Entry 4A3J (X-ray diffraction, 3.70 A resolution); this record covers chains B and C of the 15 polymer chains in the assembly.

== Chain B ==
Name: DNA-directed RNA polymerase II subunit RPB2
Source organism: Saccharomyces cerevisiae
Notes: EC 2.7.7.6
UniProt: P08518 (RPB2_YEAST); residue numbers follow UniProt; this construct covers 1-1224
Amino-acid sequence (1224 residues; numbered 1 to 1224; the number before each row is that of its first residue):
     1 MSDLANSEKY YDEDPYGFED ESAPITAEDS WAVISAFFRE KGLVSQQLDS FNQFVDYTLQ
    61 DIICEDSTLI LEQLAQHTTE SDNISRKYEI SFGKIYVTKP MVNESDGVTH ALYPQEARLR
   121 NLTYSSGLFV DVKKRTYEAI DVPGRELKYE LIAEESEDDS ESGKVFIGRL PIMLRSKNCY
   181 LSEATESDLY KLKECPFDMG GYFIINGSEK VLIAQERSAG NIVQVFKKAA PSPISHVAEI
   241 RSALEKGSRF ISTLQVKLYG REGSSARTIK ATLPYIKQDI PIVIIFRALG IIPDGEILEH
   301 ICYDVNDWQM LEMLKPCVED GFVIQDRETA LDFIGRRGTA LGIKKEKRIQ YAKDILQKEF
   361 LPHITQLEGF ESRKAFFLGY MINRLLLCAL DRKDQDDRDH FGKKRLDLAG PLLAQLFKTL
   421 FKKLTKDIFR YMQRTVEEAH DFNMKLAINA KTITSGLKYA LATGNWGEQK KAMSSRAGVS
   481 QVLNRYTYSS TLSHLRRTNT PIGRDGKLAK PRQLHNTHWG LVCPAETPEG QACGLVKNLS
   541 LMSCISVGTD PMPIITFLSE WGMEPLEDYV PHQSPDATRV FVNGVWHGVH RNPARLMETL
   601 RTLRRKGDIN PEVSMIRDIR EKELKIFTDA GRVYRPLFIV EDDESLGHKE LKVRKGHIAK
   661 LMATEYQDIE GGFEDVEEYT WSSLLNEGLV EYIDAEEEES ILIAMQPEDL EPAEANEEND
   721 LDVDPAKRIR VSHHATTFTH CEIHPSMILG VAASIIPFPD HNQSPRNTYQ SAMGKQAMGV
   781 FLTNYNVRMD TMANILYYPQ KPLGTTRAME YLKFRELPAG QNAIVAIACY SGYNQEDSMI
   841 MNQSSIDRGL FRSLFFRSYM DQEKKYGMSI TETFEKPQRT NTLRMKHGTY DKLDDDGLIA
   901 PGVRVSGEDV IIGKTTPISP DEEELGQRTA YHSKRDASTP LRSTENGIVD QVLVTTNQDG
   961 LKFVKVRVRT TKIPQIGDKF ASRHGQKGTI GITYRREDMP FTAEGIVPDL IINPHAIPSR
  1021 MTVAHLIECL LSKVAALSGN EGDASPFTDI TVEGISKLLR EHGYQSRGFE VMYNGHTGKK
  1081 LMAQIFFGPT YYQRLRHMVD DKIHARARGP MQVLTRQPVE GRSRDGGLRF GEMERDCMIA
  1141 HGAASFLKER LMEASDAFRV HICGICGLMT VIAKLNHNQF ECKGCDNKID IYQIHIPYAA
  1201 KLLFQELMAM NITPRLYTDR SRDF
Disordered / not traced: 1-19, 71-89, 135-163, 438-445, 503-508, 669-677, 716-721, 920-932
Metal / ion sites: Zn2+: Cys1163, Cys1166, Cys1182, Cys1185
Residues lining bound ligands: phosphomethylphosphonic acid guanylate ester (G2P): Arg766, Tyr769, Asp837, Lys987, Ser1019, Arg1020

== Chain C ==
Name: DNA-directed RNA polymerase II subunit RPB3
Source organism: Saccharomyces cerevisiae
UniProt: P16370 (RPB3_YEAST); numbering as in UniProt (aligned over 1-318)
Amino-acid sequence (318 residues; numbered 1 to 318; the number before each row is that of its first residue):
     1 MSEEGPQVKI REASKDNVDF ILSNVDLAMA NSLRRVMIAE IPTLAIDSVE VETNTTVLAD
    61 EFIAHRLGLI PLQSMDIEQL EYSRDCFCED HCDKCSVVLT LQAFGESEST TNVYSKDLVI
   121 VSNLMGRNIG HPIIQDKEGN GVLICKLRKG QELKLTCVAK KGIAKEHAKW GPAAAIEFEY
   181 DPWNKLKHTD YWYEQDSAKE WPQSKNCEYE DPPNEGDPFD YKAQADTFYM NVESVGSIPV
   241 DQVVVRGIDT LQKKVASILL ALTQMDQDKV NFASGDNNTA SNMLGSNEDV MMTGAEQDPY
   301 SNASQMGNTG SGGYDNAW
Disordered / not traced: 1-2, 269-318
Metal / ion sites: Zn2+: Cys86, Cys88, Cys92, Cys95
UniProt features mapped onto this chain:
  - binding site (Zn(2+)): Cys86, Cys88, Cys92, Cys95
  - modified residue: Ser2 (N-acetylserine)

== Chain B / chain C interface ==
Pairs across the interface - 87 pairs, chain B then chain C:
  Asn786(B) - Val57(C)
  Tyr797(B) - Glu61(C)
  Tyr797(B) - Phe62(C)
  Tyr798(B) - Phe62(C)
  Tyr798(B) - His65(C)
  Tyr798(B) - Arg66(C)  hydrogen bond
  Ser844(B) - Ala168(C)
  Asp847(B) - His65(C)  hydrogen bond (backbone-side chain)
  Asp847(B) - His167(C)  salt bridge
  Asp847(B) - Ala168(C)  hydrogen bond (side chain-backbone)
  Arg848(B) - His65(C)
  Arg848(B) - Leu69(C)
  Arg848(B) - Ala168(C)
  Gly849(B) - His65(C)
  Arg852(B) - His65(C)
  Arg852(B) - His167(C)
  Ile948(B) - Glu61(C)
  Arg969(B) - Ala59(C)
  Arg969(B) - Asp60(C)  salt bridge
  Arg969(B) - Glu61(C)  salt bridge
  Thr970(B) - Glu61(C)
  Thr971(B) - Glu61(C)  hydrogen bond
  Arg995(B) - Ala164(C)
  Arg995(B) - Lys165(C)
  Arg996(B) - Arg34(C)
  Arg996(B) - Ile38(C)
  Arg996(B) - Ala173(C)
  Arg996(B) - Ala174(C)  hydrogen bond (side chain-backbone)
  Glu997(B) - Arg34(C)  hydrogen bond (backbone-side chain)
  Glu997(B) - Arg35(C)
  Glu997(B) - Ile38(C)
  Glu997(B) - Ala39(C)
  Asp998(B) - Arg35(C)  salt bridge
  Met999(B) - Arg34(C)
  Phe1001(B) - Arg34(C)
  Phe1001(B) - Phe178(C)  hydrophobic
  Ala1003(B) - Glu177(C)
  Ala1003(B) - Phe178(C)  hydrogen bond (backbone-backbone)
  Ala1003(B) - Glu179(C)
  Glu1004(B) - Glu177(C)
  Gly1005(B) - Ala175(C)
  Gly1005(B) - Ile176(C)
  Arg1060(B) - Lys199(C)  hydrogen bond (side chain-backbone)
  Arg1060(B) - Glu200(C)
  Arg1060(B) - Pro202(C)
  Gly1063(B) - Pro202(C)
  Gln1065(B) - Glu200(C)  hydrogen bond (side chain-backbone)
  Gln1065(B) - Trp201(C)
  Gln1065(B) - Pro202(C)
  Arg1067(B) - Glu194(C)  salt bridge
  Phe1069(B) - Trp192(C)  hydrophobic
  Phe1069(B) - Trp201(C)
  Glu1070(B) - Trp201(C)
  Val1071(B) - Thr189(C)
  Val1071(B) - Tyr191(C)  hydrophobic
  Val1071(B) - Trp201(C)  hydrophobic
  Tyr1073(B) - Phe178(C)
  Tyr1073(B) - Glu179(C)
  Tyr1073(B) - Tyr180(C)  hydrophobic
  Gly1075(B) - Asn31(C)
  Gly1075(B) - Arg34(C)  hydrogen bond (backbone-side chain)
  Gly1075(B) - Arg35(C)  hydrogen bond (backbone-side chain)
  His1076(B) - Asn31(C)  hydrogen bond (backbone-side chain)
  His1076(B) - Arg35(C)
  Thr1077(B) - Leu27(C)
  Thr1077(B) - Asn31(C)  hydrogen bond (backbone-side chain)
  Gly1078(B) - Leu27(C)
  Gly1078(B) - Asn31(C)
  Gly1078(B) - Phe178(C)
  Gly1078(B) - Tyr180(C)
  Lys1079(B) - Leu27(C)
  Lys1079(B) - Tyr180(C)
  Lys1079(B) - His188(C)
  Lys1080(B) - Tyr180(C)  hydrogen bond (backbone-side chain)
  Lys1080(B) - Asp181(C)  salt bridge
  Lys1080(B) - Asn184(C)
  Lys1080(B) - His188(C)
  Leu1081(B) - Thr189(C)  hydrogen bond (backbone-side chain)
  Met1082(B) - Lys187(C)
  Met1082(B) - His188(C)
  Met1082(B) - Thr189(C)
  Met1082(B) - Asp190(C)  hydrogen bond (backbone-backbone)
  Gln1084(B) - Thr189(C)  hydrogen bond
  Gln1084(B) - Asp190(C)  hydrogen bond (side chain-backbone)
  Gln1084(B) - Tyr191(C)
  Gln1084(B) - Trp192(C)
  Gln1084(B) - Trp201(C)
Also at the interface, not in a pair above, chain B (42 interface residues in all): Tyr785, Leu854, Tyr1064, Asn1074
Also at the interface, not in a pair above, chain C (40 interface residues in all): Ala28

== Overview ==
The interface between chain B and chain C involves 42 residues on one side and 40 on the other; the contacts
include 18 hydrogen bonds and 6 salt bridges. Among the polar pairs are Asp847(B)-His167(C),
Arg969(B)-Asp60(C) and Arg969(B)-Glu61(C). Chain B binds phosphomethylphosphonic acid guanylate ester.
Chain B is DNA-directed RNA polymerase II subunit RPB2 and chain C is DNA-directed RNA polymerase II subunit
RPB3, both from Saccharomyces cerevisiae; the structure, RNA Polymerase II initial transcribing complex with a
2nt DNA-RNA hybrid and soaked with GMPCPP, was determined by X-ray diffraction, deposited together with 4A3B,
4A3C, 4A3D, 4A3E, 4A3F, 4A3G and 4 further entries.
